Entry 6GW6 (X-ray diffraction, 2.21 A resolution); this record covers chains D and F of the 6 polymer chains in the assembly.

[Chain D]
Name: RES toxin
Source organism: Pseudomonas putida KT2440
UniProt: A0A179RGC3 (A0A179RGC3_PSEPU); residue numbers follow UniProt; this construct covers 1-145
Chain sequence (145 residues; row label = number of the first residue in the row):
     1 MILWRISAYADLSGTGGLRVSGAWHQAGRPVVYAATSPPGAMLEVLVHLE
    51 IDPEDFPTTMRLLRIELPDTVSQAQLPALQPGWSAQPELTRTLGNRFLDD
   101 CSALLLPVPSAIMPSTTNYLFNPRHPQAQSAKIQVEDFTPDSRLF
Differences from the reference sequence: engineered mutation Ala-23 (Arg in A0A179RGC3)

[Chain F]
Name: Xre antitoxin
Source organism: Pseudomonas putida KT2440
UniProt: A0A179RFM7 (A0A179RFM7_PSEPU); residue numbers follow UniProt; this construct covers 1-149
Chain sequence (149 residues; row label = number of the first residue in the row):
     1 MLAEVLRDNGYHEYRARLQALLDIPELASDFEIHTRITDGFAATWLVKLT
    51 ERGVLTPVERDQIIPLRTLKSRIERDQPLTVDESDRLFRSAHITAMAEAV
   101 FGEAGKAKRWLSKPKERFSGLTPMQMLTTQQGTTQVEEMLLQIAEGYGL

[How chain D and chain F interact]
Pairs across the interface (11):
  Leu-18(D) / Ala-3(F)
  Ser-21(D) / Leu-2(F)
  Gln-26(D) / Leu-2(F)
  Gln-26(D) / Arg-7(F)  hydrogen bond
  Gln-26(D) / Tyr-11(F)
  Ala-27(D) / Leu-2(F)
  Ala-27(D) / Ala-3(F)
  Ala-27(D) / Arg-7(F)  hydrogen bond (backbone-side chain)
  Arg-29(D) / Arg-7(F)
  Arg-91(D) / Leu-2(F)
  Asn-95(D) / Arg-7(F)
Also at the interface, not in a pair above, chain D (9 interface residues in all): Arg-19, Gly-28
Also at the interface, not in a pair above, chain F (5 interface residues in all): Met-1

[Overview]
The interface between chain D and chain F involves 9 residues on one side and 5 on the other, with 2 hydrogen
bonds. Among the polar pairs are Gln-26(D)/Arg-7(F) and Ala-27(D)/Arg-7(F).
Here chain D is RES toxin and chain F is Xre antitoxin, both from Pseudomonas putida KT2440. Entry 6GW6
(Structure of the Pseudomonas putida RES-Xre toxin-antitoxin complex) was determined by X-ray diffraction.
